1CP3 - chains B and D of the 4 polymer chains in the assembly; structure by X-ray diffraction, 2.30 A resolution.

# Chain B
Name: Apopain
From: Homo sapiens
Notes: EC 3.4.22.-
UniProt: P42574 (ICE3_HUMAN); numbering as in UniProt (aligned over 1-277)
Sequence (277 residues; numbered 1 to 277; the number before each row is that of its first residue):
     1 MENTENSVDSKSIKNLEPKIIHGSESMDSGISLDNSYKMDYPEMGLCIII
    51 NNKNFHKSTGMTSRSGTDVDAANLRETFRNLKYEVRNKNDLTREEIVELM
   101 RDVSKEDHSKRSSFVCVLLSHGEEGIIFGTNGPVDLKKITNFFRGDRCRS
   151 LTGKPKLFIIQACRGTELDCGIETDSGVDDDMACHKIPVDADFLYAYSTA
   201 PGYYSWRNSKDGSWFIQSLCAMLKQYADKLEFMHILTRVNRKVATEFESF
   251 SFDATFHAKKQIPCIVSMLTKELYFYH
Not modelled in the structure: 1-34, 174-184
Swiss-Prot annotation at these positions:
  - active site: His121, Cys163
  - modified residue: Met1 (N-acetylmethionine), Lys11 (N6-acetyllysine), Ser26 (Phosphoserine), Cys163 (S-nitrosocysteine), Arg207 (Microbial infection: ADP-riboxanated arginine)
  - natural variant: Asp190 (E190D: this construct carries the variant)
  - mutagenesis: Asp9 (D9A: In P3-D3A mutant; abolished cleavage and activation, leading to prevent thiol protease activity; when associated with A-28 and A-175), Asp28 (D28A: In P3-D3A mutant; abolished cleavage and activation, leading to prevent thiol protease activity; when associated with A-9 and A-175), Asp175 (D175A: In P3-D3A mutant; abolished cleavage and activation, leading to prevent thiol protease activity; when associated with A-9 and A-28), Arg207 (R207A: Abolished ADP-riboxanation by C.violaceum CopC)

# Chain D
Name: Acetyl-asp-val-ala-asp-fluoromethylketone
Sequence (6 residues; each row starts with the number of its first residue):
   989 XDVADX
Modified positions: ACE (acetyl group) at position 989; CF0 (fluoromethane) at position 994

# Chain B / chain D interface
Pairs across the interface - 26 pairs, chain B then chain D:
  Arg64(B) - Asp993(D)  salt bridge
  Ser120(B) - Asp993(D)
  His121(B) - Ala992(D)
  His121(B) - Asp993(D)  hydrogen bond (side chain-backbone)
  Gly122(B) - Asp993(D)  hydrogen bond (backbone-backbone)
  Gln161(B) - Asp993(D)  hydrogen bond
  Ala162(B) - Asp993(D)
  Cys163(B) - Asp993(D)  hydrogen bond (backbone-backbone)
  Cys163(B) - CF0_994(D)  covalent bond
  Tyr204(B) - Ala992(D)  hydrophobic
  Ser205(B) - Ala992(D)
  Ser205(B) - Asp993(D)  hydrogen bond (backbone-backbone)
  Trp206(B) - Val991(D)
  Arg207(B) - ACE_989(D)
  Arg207(B) - Asp990(D)
  Arg207(B) - Val991(D)  hydrogen bond (backbone-backbone)
  Arg207(B) - Ala992(D)
  Arg207(B) - Asp993(D)  salt bridge
  Asn208(B) - ACE_989(D)
  Asn208(B) - Asp990(D)
  Ser209(B) - ACE_989(D)  hydrogen bond (backbone-backbone)
  Ser209(B) - Val991(D)
  Trp214(B) - Asp990(D)
  Glu248(B) - Asp990(D)
  Ser249(B) - Asp990(D)
  Phe250(B) - Asp990(D)  hydrogen bond (backbone-side chain)

# Overview
The interface between chain B and chain D involves 17 residues on one side and 6 on the other; the contacts
include 1 covalent bond, 8 hydrogen bonds and 2 salt bridges. Among the polar pairs are Arg64(B)-Asp993(D),
Arg207(B)-Asp993(D) and His121(B)-Asp993(D).
Chain B is Apopain (Homo sapiens) and chain D is Acetyl-asp-val-ala-asp-fluoromethylketone; the structure,
Crystal structure of the complex of apopain with the tetrapeptide inhibitor ace-dvad-fmc, was determined by
X-ray diffraction.
